PDB entry 4MNG | X-ray diffraction, 3.01 A resolution | chains B and A of the 3 polymer chains in the assembly

[Chain B]
Protein: Beta-2-microglobulin
From: Mus musculus
Notes: fragment: Beta-2-microglobulin
Reference sequence: P01887 (B2MG_MOUSE); residues 1-99 here correspond to UniProt positions 21-119 (UniProt number = residue number + 20)
Chain sequence (99 residues; numbered 1 to 99; the number before each row is that of its first residue):
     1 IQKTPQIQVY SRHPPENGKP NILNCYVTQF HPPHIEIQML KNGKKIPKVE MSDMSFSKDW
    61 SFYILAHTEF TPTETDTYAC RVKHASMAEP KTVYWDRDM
Cystine bridges: C25-C80

[Chain A]
Protein: Cd1d1 protein
From: Mus musculus
Notes: fragment: CD1d; engineered mutation(s): human CD1d alpha3 domain replaced with mouse CD1d alpha3 domain
Reference sequence: chimeric construct of P15813, Q7TMK5: residues 3-183 from P15813 (CD1D_HUMAN) positions 21-201 (UniProt number = residue number + 18); residues 184-277 from Q7TMK5 positions 73-166 (UniProt number = residue number - 111)
Chain sequence (281 residues; row label = number of the first residue in the row; numbering starts at 0):
     0 ADPVPQRLFP LRCLQISSFA NSSWTRTDGL AWLGELQTHS WSNDSDTVRS LKPWSQGTFS
    60 DQQWETLQHI FRVYRSSFTR DVKEFAKMLR LSYPLELQVS AGCEVHPGNA SNNFFHVAFQ
   120 GKDILSFQGT SWEPTQEAPL WVNLAIQVLN QDKWTRETVQ WLLNGTCPQF VSGLLESGKS
   180 ELKKQEKPVA WLSSVPSSAH GHRQLVCHVS GFYPKPVWVM WMRGDQEQQG THRGDFLPNA
   240 DETWYLQATL DVEAGEEAGL ACRVKHSSLG GQDIILYWSG R
Not modelled in the structure: 0-5, 279-280
Cystine bridges: C102-C166, C206-C261
Covalent attachments: N-acetylglucosamine (NAG) linked to N20, N42, N163
Construct notes: expression tag (0-2, 278-280)
Ligand contacts: cis-tetracosenoyl sulfatide (CIS; (15Z)-N-((1S,2R,3E)-2-hydroxy-1-{[(3-O-sulfo-beta-D-galactopyranosyl)oxy]methyl}heptadec-3-enyl)tetracos-15-enamide): C12, L13, Q14, L29, A30, H38, W40, V47, W63, I69, F70, V72, Y73, S76, F77, R79, D80, V81, F84, L90, L94, L96, A100, F114, V116, F118, I123, L124, W131, W140, A144, L148, D151, W153, T154, T157, V158, L161, T165, C166, F169
UniProt features mapped onto this chain:
  - binding site (a D-galactosylceramide): D80, D151 to T154
  - glycosylation (N-linked (GlcNAc...) asparagine): N20, N42, N108, N163

[How chain B and chain A interact]
Residue-residue contacts (59; chain B residue first):
  Q8(B) - L236(A)
  Y10(B) - L236(A)
  Y10(B) - P237(A)  hydrogen bond (side chain-backbone)
  Y10(B) - N238(A)
  Y10(B) - Y244(A)  hydrophobic
  R12(B) - S209(A)  hydrogen bond (backbone-side chain)
  R12(B) - G210(A)
  R12(B) - N238(A)
  R12(B) - D240(A)  salt bridge
  R12(B) - T242(A)
  P14(B) - V188(A)  hydrophobic
  P14(B) - W190(A)  hydrophobic
  P15(B) - W190(A)
  N24(B) - N238(A)  hydrogen bond
  Y26(B) - L236(A)  hydrophobic
  Y26(B) - P237(A)  hydrophobic
  H31(B) - Q97(A)
  H31(B) - Q119(A)
  H31(B) - G120(A)
  P32(B) - E95(A)
  P33(B) - I15(A)  hydrophobic
  P33(B) - S17(A)
  P33(B) - E95(A)
  H34(B) - S17(A)  hydrogen bond
  H34(B) - E95(A)  salt bridge
  D53(B) - L29(A)
  D53(B) - Q36(A)  hydrogen bond
  D53(B) - S39(A)  hydrogen bond
  M54(B) - I15(A)
  M54(B) - L29(A)
  S55(B) - L13(A)
  S55(B) - L29(A)
  S55(B) - W31(A)  hydrogen bond
  F56(B) - L13(A)  hydrophobic
  F56(B) - Q14(A)
  F56(B) - I15(A)  hydrophobic
  F56(B) - Q97(A)
  F56(B) - V98(A)
  W60(B) - Q97(A)
  W60(B) - S99(A)
  W60(B) - H115(A)
  W60(B) - A117(A)  hydrophobic
  W60(B) - G120(A)
  W60(B) - D122(A)  hydrogen bond
  F62(B) - I15(A)  hydrophobic
  F62(B) - Q97(A)
  Y63(B) - W31(A)
  L65(B) - P237(A)
  L65(B) - N238(A)
  L65(B) - A239(A)
  H67(B) - A239(A)
  R97(B) - S192(A)
  D98(B) - S192(A)
  D98(B) - S193(A)
  D98(B) - V194(A)
  D98(B) - V205(A)
  M99(B) - V194(A)  hydrophobic
  M99(B) - H207(A)
  M99(B) - Q246(A)
Interface residues without a listed pair, chain B (26 interface residues in all): S11, H13, D59
Interface residues without a listed pair, chain A (38 interface residues in all): R11, W23, R48, V116

[Overview]
26 residues of chain B and 38 residues of chain A are in contact; the contacts include 8 hydrogen bonds and 2
salt bridges. Polar contacts include R12(B)-D240(A), H34(B)-E95(A) and Y10(B)-P237(A). Chain A binds
cis-tetracosenoyl sulfatide. N-acetylglucosamine is covalently linked to N20(A), N42(A) and N163(A).
Here chain B is Beta-2-microglobulin and chain A is Cd1d1 protein, both from Mus musculus. Entry 4MNG
(Structure of the DP10.7 TCR with CD1d-sulfatide) was determined by X-ray diffraction (same publication as
4MNH, 4MQ7 and 4NDM).
